7QIJ - chains HB and HC of the 27 polymer chains in the assembly; structure by X-ray diffraction, 4.10 A resolution (low resolution: residue-level contacts below are approximate; hydrogen-bond / salt-bridge calls are withheld).

Chain HB:
Protein: Yop proteins translocation protein X
Source organism: Yersinia enterocolitica
UniProt: P0C2N4 (YSCX_YEREN); residues 32-122 here = UniProt positions 32-122
Sequence (95 residues; each row starts with the number of its first residue):
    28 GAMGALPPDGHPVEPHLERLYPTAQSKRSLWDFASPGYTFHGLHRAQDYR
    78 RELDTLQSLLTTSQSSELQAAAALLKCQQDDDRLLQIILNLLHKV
Unresolved in the structure: 28-50, 64-70
Construct notes: expression tag (28-31)

Chain HC:
Protein: Chaperone protein YscY
Source organism: Yersinia enterocolitica
UniProt: P0C2N2 (YSCY_YEREN); residues 2-114 here = UniProt positions 2-114
Sequence (122 residues; row label = number of the first residue in the row; numbers below 1 keep their minus sign (Met-7 is residue -7)):
    -7 MGHHHHHHGNITLTKRQQEFLLLNGWLQLQCGHAERACILLDALLTLNPE
    43 HLAGRRCRLVALLNNNQGERAEKEAQWLISHDPLQAGNWLCLSRAQQLNG
    93 DLDKARHAYQHYLELKDHNESP
Unresolved in the structure: -7 to 5, 92, 109-114
Construct notes: initiating methionine (-7); expression tag (-6 to 1)

How chain HB and chain HC interact:
Contacting residue pairs (24; chain HB residue first):
  Leu57(HB) with Val52(HC)
  Trp58(HB) with Trp18(HC); Leu21(HC)
  Phe60(HB) with Arg48(HC); Gln77(HC); Gly79(HC); Asn80(HC); Cys83(HC)
  Ala61(HB) with Trp18(HC); Cys49(HC); Val52(HC)
  Ser62(HB) with Trp18(HC); Arg48(HC)
  Pro63(HB) with Trp18(HC); Arg48(HC)
  His71(HB) with Leu15(HC)
  Leu80(HB) with Phe12(HC)
  Leu83(HB) with Gln9(HC)
  Glu94(HB) with Ile31(HC); Ala35(HC)
  Leu95(HB) with Ala35(HC)
  Leu101(HB) with Arg28(HC); Leu32(HC)
  Gln105(HB) with Gln20(HC)
Interface residues without a listed pair, chain HB (16 interface residues in all): Tyr76, Ala97, Ala98
Interface residues without a listed pair, chain HC (25 interface residues in all): Glu11, Leu13, Asn16, Asp34, Leu39, Leu55, Asn56, Leu82

Summary:
16 residues of chain HB and 25 residues of chain HC are in contact.
Here chain HB is Yop proteins translocation protein X and chain HC is Chaperone protein YscY, both from
Yersinia enterocolitica. Entry 7QIJ (Complex of the Yersinia enterocolitica Type III secretion export gate
YscV with substrate:chaperone complex YscX:YscY) was determined by X-ray diffraction (same publication as
7QIH).
